Entry 3ZHA (X-ray diffraction, 2.55 A resolution); this record covers chains A and F of the 5 polymer chains in the assembly.

# Chain A
Protein: HSP47
From: Canis lupus familiaris
Reference sequence: C7C419 (C7C419_CANFA); residues 36-418 here = UniProt positions 36-418
Chain sequence (392 residues; numbered 35 to 426; the number before each row is that of its first residue):
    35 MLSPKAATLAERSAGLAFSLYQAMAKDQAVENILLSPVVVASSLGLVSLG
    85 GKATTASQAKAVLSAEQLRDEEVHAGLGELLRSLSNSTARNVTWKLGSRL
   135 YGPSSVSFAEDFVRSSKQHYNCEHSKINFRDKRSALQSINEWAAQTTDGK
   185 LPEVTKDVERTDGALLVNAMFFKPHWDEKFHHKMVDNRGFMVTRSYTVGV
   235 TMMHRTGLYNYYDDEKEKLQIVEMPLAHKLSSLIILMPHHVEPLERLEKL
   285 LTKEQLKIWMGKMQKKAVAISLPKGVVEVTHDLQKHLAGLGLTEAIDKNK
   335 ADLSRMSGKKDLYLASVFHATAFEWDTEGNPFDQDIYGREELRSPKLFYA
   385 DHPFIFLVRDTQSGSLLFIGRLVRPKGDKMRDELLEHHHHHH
Unresolved in the structure: 120-125, 421-426
Sequence notes: expression tag (35, 419-426)
Residues lining bound ligands: succinic acid (SIN): A63, V64, E65, N66, E312, V313, T314, H315
From the paper describing this entry:
  - specificity-determining residues: Y383 (proposed by the authors, not directly observed)
  - disease-associated variants - L78P: decreased expression (citing earlier work)
  - disease-associated variants - L326P: decreased expression

# Chain F
Protein: Collagen model peptide 18-T8R11
Chain sequence (19 residues; each row starts with the number of its first residue; numbering starts at 0):
     0 XPPGPPGPTGPRGPPGPPX
Unresolved in the structure: 17-18
Modified / non-standard residues: ACE (acetyl group) at position 0; NH2 (amino group) at position 18

# How chain A and chain F interact
Contacting residue pairs - 9 pairs, chain A then chain F:
  R228(A) - P16(F)
  A303(A) - P7(F)  hydrophobic
  P379(A) - P7(F)  hydrophobic
  L381(A) - P7(F)  hydrophobic
  L381(A) - T8(F)
  L381(A) - G9(F)
  L381(A) - P10(F)
  Y383(A) - P10(F)  hydrophobic
  E420(A) - P16(F)
Other interface residues (no listed pair), chain A (7 interface residues in all): T240

# Overview
7 residues of chain A face 5 of chain F across their interface. Ligands of chain A: succinic acid. From the
paper: L78P and L326P of chain A reduce expression; the specificity determinant Y383(A).
Chain A is HSP47 (Canis lupus familiaris) and chain F is Collagen model peptide 18-T8R11; the structure,
Molecular basis for the action of the collagen-specific chaperone Hsp47 SERPINH1 and its structure-specific
client recognition, was determined by X-ray diffraction, deposited together with 4AU2, 4AU3, 4AU4 and 4AXY.
